Entry 8Z8J (electron microscopy, 3.16 A resolution); this record covers chains B and D of the 5 polymer chains in the assembly.

Chain B:
Molecule: RNA-directed RNA polymerase catalytic subunit
Source organism: Thogoto virus (isolate SiAr 126)
Notes: EC 2.7.7.48
UniProt: O41353 (RDRP_THOGV); residue numbers follow UniProt; this construct covers 1-710
Amino-acid sequence (710 residues; each row starts with the number of its first residue):
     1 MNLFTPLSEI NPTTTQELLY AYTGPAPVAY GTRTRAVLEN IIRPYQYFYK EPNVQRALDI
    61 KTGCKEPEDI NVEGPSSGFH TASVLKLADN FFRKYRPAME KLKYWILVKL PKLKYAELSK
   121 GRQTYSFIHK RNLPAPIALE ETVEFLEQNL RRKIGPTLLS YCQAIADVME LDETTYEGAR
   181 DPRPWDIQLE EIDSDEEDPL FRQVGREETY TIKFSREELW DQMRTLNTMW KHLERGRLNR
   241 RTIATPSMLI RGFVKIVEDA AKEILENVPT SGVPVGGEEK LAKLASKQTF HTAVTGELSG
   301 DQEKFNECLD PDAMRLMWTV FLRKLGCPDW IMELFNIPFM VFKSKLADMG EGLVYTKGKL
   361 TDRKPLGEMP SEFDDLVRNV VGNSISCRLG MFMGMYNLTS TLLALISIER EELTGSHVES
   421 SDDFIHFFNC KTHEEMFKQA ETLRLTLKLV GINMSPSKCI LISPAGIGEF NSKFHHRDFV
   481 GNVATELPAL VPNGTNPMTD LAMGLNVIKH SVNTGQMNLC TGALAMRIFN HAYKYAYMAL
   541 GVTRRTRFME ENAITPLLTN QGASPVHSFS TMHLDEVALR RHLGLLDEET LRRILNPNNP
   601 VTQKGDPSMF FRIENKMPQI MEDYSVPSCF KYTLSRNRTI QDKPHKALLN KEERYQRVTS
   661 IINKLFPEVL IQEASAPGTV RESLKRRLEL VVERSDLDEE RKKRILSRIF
Disordered / not traced: 179-208, 604-619, 637-644
Differences from the reference sequence: conflict Leu7 (Arg in O41353), Trp230 (Cys in O41353)

Chain D:
Molecule: 18-nt RNA strand
Sequence (18 nucleotides; numbered 1 to 18; the number before each row is that of its first residue):
     1 AGAGAAAUCA AGGCAGUU
Disordered / not traced: 12-18

Interface between chain B and chain D:
Residue-residue contacts - 11 pairs, chain B then chain D:
  Tyr30(B) - A5(D)  sugar contact
  Tyr30(B) - A7(D)  sugar contact
  Tyr30(B) - U8(D)  base contact
  Gly31(B) - A7(D)  phosphate contact
  Gly31(B) - U8(D)  phosphate contact
  Thr32(B) - A7(D)  phosphate contact
  Thr32(B) - U8(D)  hydrogen bond to the phosphate
  Arg35(B) - A6(D)  hydrogen bond to the sugar
  Arg35(B) - A7(D)  salt bridge to the phosphate
  Val354(B) - U8(D)  phosphate contact
  Arg363(B) - U8(D)  salt bridge to the phosphate
Other interface residues (no listed pair), chain B (7 interface residues in all): Arg240
Other interface residues (no listed pair), chain D (5 interface residues in all): G4

Summary:
Chain B and chain D form an interface of 7 and 5 residues respectively; the contacts include 2 hydrogen bonds
and 2 salt bridges. Polar pairs include Arg35(B)-A6(D), Thr32(B)-U8(D) and Arg35(B)-A7(D).
Here chain B is RNA-directed RNA polymerase catalytic subunit (Thogoto virus (isolate SiAr 126)) and chain D
is an 18-nt RNA strand. Entry 8Z8J (Cryo-EM structure of Thogoto virus polymerase in transcription
pre-initiation conformation 2) was determined by electron microscopy together with 8Z85, 8Z8N, 8Z8X, 8Z90,
8Z97, 8Z98 and 3 further entries from the same study.
